PDB entry 1P9R | X-ray diffraction, 2.50 A resolution | chain A

== Chain A ==
Molecule: General secretion pathway protein E
Source organism: Vibrio cholerae
Notes: fragment: N-terminal truncation of residues 1-90
UniProtKB: P37093 (GSPE_VIBCH); residues 91-498 here = UniProt positions 91-498
Sequence (418 residues; numbered 91 to 508; the number before each row is that of its first residue):
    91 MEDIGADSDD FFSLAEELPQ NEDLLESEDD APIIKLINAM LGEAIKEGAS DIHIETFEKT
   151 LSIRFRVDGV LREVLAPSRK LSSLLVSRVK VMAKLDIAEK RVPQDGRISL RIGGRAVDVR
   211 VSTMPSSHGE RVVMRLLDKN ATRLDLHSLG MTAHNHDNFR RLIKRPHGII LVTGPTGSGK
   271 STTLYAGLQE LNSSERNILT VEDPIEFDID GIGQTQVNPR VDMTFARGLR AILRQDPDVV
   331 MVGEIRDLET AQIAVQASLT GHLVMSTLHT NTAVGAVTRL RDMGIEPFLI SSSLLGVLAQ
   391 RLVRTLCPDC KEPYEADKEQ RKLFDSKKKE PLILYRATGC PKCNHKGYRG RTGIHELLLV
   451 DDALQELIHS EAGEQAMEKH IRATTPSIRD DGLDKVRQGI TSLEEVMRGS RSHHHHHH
Not modelled in the structure: 91-99, 108-120, 201-205, 415-419, 501-508
Modified residues: Mse91 (selenomethionine); Mse130, Mse182, Mse214, Mse224, Mse241, Mse313, Mse331, Mse355, Mse373, Mse467, Mse497 (selenomethionine; parent Met)
Differences from the reference sequence: modified residue (91, 130, 182, 214, 224, 241, 313, 331, 355, 373, 467, 497); expression tag (499-508)
Metal / ion sites: Zn2+: Cys397, Cys400, Cys430, Cys433
Curated features (UniProtKB/Swiss-Prot):
  - binding site (Zn(2+)): Cys397, Cys400, Cys430, Cys433

== In short ==
Cys397, Cys400, Cys430 and Cys433 form the Zn2+ site. From UniProt: 4 Zn2+-binding residues.
Chain A is General secretion pathway protein E (Vibrio cholerae); the structure, Crystal Structure of Vibrio
cholerae putative NTPase EpsE, was determined by X-ray diffraction (same publication as 1P9W).
